PDB entry 8HPM | electron microscopy, 3.82 A resolution | chains A and E of the 5 polymer chains in the assembly

Chain A:
Protein: ABC sugar transporter, permease component
Source organism: Mycolicibacterium smegmatis MC2 155
UniProt: I7G6S2 (I7G6S2_MYCS2); numbering as in UniProt (aligned over 1-305)
Amino-acid sequence (305 residues; each row starts with the number of its first residue):
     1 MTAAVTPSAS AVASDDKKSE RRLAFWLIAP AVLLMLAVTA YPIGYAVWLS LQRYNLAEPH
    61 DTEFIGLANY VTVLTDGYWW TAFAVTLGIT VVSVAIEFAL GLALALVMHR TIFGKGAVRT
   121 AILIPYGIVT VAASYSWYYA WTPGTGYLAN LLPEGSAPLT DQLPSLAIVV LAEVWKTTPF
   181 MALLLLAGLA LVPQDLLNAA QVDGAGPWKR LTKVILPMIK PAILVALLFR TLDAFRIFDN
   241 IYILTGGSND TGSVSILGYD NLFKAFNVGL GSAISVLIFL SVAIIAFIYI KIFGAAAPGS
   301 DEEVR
Unresolved in the structure: 1-16, 299-305

Chain E:
Protein: Bacterial extracellular solute-binding protein
Source organism: Mycolicibacterium smegmatis MC2 155
UniProt: A0R2C3 (A0R2C3_MYCS2); numbering as in UniProt (aligned over 1-465)
Amino-acid sequence (465 residues; numbered 1 to 465; the number before each row is that of its first residue):
     1 MRARRLCAAA VAAMAAASMV SACGSQTGGI VINYYTPANE EATFKAVANR CNEQLGGRFQ
    61 IAQRNLPKGA DDQRLQLARR LTGNDKSLDV MALDVVWTAE FAEAGWAVPL SEDPAGLAEA
   121 DATENTLPGP LETARWQDEL YAAPITTNTQ LLWYRADLMP APPTTWDGML DEANRLYREG
   181 GPSWIAVQGK QYEGMVVWFN TLLQSAGGQV LSDDGQRVTL TDTPEHRAAT VKALRIIKSV
   241 ATAPGADPSI TQTDENTARL ALEQGKAALE VNWPYVLPSL LENAVKGGVS FLPLDGDPAL
   301 QGSINDVGTF SPTDEQFDIA FDASKKVFGF APYPGVNPDE PARVTLGGLN LAVASTSQHK
   361 AEAFEAIRCL RNVENQRYTS IEGGLPAVRT SLYDDPAFQK KYPQYEIIRQ QLTNAAVRPA
   421 TPVYQAVSTR MSATLAPISD IDPERTADEL TEAVQKAIDG KGLIP
Unresolved in the structure: 1-28

Interface between chain A and chain E:
Pairs across the interface - 30 pairs, chain A then chain E:
  L56(A) - T82(E)
  A57(A) - A104(E)
  A57(A) - W106(E)  hydrophobic
  T72(A) - L463(E)
  D76(A) - G462(E)
  D76(A) - L463(E)  hydrogen bond (side chain-backbone)
  Y78(A) - L463(E)
  Y78(A) - P465(E)  hydrophobic
  A157(A) - P248(E)
  T160(A) - Q252(E)
  S248(A) - Q191(E)
  S248(A) - Q252(E)  hydrogen bond
  N249(A) - Q191(E)  hydrogen bond (backbone-side chain)
  N249(A) - T251(E)
  N249(A) - Q252(E)  hydrogen bond
  L257(A) - P465(E)  hydrophobic
  Y259(A) - L75(E)
  D260(A) - P465(E)
  N261(A) - L463(E)
  N261(A) - I464(E)  hydrogen bond (side chain-backbone)
  F263(A) - L75(E)
  F263(A) - R79(E)
  K264(A) - D71(E)
  K264(A) - D72(E)  salt bridge
  K264(A) - R74(E)  hydrogen bond (backbone-side chain)
  A265(A) - I464(E)  hydrophobic
  F266(A) - R74(E)
  F266(A) - A78(E)  hydrophobic
  F266(A) - E100(E)
  I274(A) - L463(E)  hydrophobic
Also at the interface, not in a pair above, chain A (25 interface residues in all): V73, W79, G155, Y242, T245, D250, L270
Also at the interface, not in a pair above, chain E (21 interface residues in all): S249, A433, A436

Overview:
The interface between chain A and chain E involves 25 residues on one side and 21 on the other; the contacts
include 6 hydrogen bonds and 1 salt bridge. Polar pairs include K264(A)-D72(E), D76(A)-L463(E) and
S248(A)-Q252(E).
Chain A is ABC sugar transporter, permease component and chain E is Bacterial extracellular solute-binding
protein, both from Mycolicibacterium smegmatis MC2 155; the structure, LpqY-SugABC in state 2, was determined
by electron microscopy (same publication as 8HPL, 8HPN, 8HPR and 8HPS).
